PDB entry 8QMW | X-ray diffraction, 1.75 A resolution | chains C and E of the 8 polymer chains in the assembly

[Chain C]
Molecule: RubisCO large subunit
From: synthetic construct
Notes: EC 4.1.1.39
Chain sequence (457 residues; numbered 1 to 457; the number before each row is that of its first residue):
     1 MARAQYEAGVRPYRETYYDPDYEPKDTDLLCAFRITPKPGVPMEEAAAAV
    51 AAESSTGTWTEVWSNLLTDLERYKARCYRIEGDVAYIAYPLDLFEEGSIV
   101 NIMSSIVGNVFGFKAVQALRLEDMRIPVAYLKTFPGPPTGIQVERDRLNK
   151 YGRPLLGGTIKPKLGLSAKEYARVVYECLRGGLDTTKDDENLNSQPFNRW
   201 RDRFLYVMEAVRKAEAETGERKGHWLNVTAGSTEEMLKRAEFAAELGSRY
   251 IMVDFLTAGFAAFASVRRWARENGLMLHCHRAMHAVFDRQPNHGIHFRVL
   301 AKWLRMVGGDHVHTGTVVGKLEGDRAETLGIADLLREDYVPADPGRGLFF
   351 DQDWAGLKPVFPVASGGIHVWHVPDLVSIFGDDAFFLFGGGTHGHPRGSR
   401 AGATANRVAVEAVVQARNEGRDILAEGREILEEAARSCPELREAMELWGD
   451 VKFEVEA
Disordered / not traced: 1-4, 454-457
Modified positions: K187 (lysine nz-carboxylic acid; KCX)
Ion coordination: Mg2+: K187, D189, E190 (together with 2-carboxyarabinitol-1,5-diphosphate)
Small-molecule neighbours:
  - B3P (2-[3-(2-hydroxy-1,1-dihydroxymethyl-ethylamino)-propylamino]-2-hydroxymethyl-propane-1,3-diol): P291, E322, G323, D324, R325, E327
  - 2-carboxyarabinitol-1,5-diphosphate (CAP), molecule 1: E53, T58, W59, N109
  - 2-carboxyarabinitol-1,5-diphosphate (CAP), molecule 2: T159, K161, K163, K187, D189, E190, H280, R281, H284, H313, G315, K320, L321, S365, G366, G367, L387, F388, G389, G390
What the authors report for this chain:
  - mutagenesis - L192I: decreased catalytic activity on AncSSU
  - mutagenesis - G158C: decreased catalytic activity on in the absence of AncSSU
  - mutagenesis - G158C/L192I: decreased catalytic activity on with AncSSU

[Chain E]
Molecule: RubisCO small subunit
From: synthetic construct
Chain sequence (105 residues; row label = number of the first residue in the row):
     1 MHTETFSYLPPLTDEEIKKQVEYILKNGWIPGIEYTDEPGPHNSYWSFWK
    51 LPFFNAETAEEVMEELEACREANPDCYIKITGYDNIRQGQVLSFVAYRPH
   101 HHHHH
Disordered / not traced: 100-105

[Interface between chain C and chain E]
Residue-residue contacts (22; chain C residue first):
  Q5(C) with K50(E); L51(E), hydrogen bond (side chain-backbone); P52(E); F53(E); F54(E); N55(E), hydrogen bond (backbone-side chain)
  Y6(C) with N55(E)
  W63(C) with F48(E), hydrophobic; P52(E); F54(E)
  L66(C) with I30(E); F54(E), hydrophobic; N85(E)
  L67(C) with Y83(E); N85(E); Q88(E)
  T68(C) with N85(E), hydrogen bond (backbone-side chain); Q88(E)
  D69(C) with N85(E); I86(E); Q88(E)
  Y73(C) with Q88(E), hydrogen bond

[Overview]
The interface between chain C and chain E involves 8 residues on one side and 12 on the other; the contacts
include 4 hydrogen bonds. Polar contacts include Q5(C)-L51(E), Q5(C)-N55(E) and T68(C)-N85(E). From the paper:
L192I of chain C reduces catalytic activity on AncSSU; G158C of chain C reduces catalytic activity on in the
absence of AncSSU.
Chain C is RubisCO large subunit and chain E is RubisCO small subunit, both from synthetic construct; the
structure, Non-obligately L8S8-complex forming RubisCO derived from ancestral sequence reconstruction and
rational engineering in L8S8 complex with ..., was determined by X-ray diffraction (same publication as 8QMV).
